5M3K - chains A and B of the 6 polymer chains in the assembly; structure by X-ray diffraction, 2.83 A resolution.

Chain A:
Molecule: PhlA
Organism: Pseudomonas fluorescens
UniProtKB: Q9TP23 (Q9TP23_PSEFL); residue numbers follow UniProt; this construct covers 1-362
Sequence (362 residues; numbered 1 to 362; the number before each row is that of its first residue):
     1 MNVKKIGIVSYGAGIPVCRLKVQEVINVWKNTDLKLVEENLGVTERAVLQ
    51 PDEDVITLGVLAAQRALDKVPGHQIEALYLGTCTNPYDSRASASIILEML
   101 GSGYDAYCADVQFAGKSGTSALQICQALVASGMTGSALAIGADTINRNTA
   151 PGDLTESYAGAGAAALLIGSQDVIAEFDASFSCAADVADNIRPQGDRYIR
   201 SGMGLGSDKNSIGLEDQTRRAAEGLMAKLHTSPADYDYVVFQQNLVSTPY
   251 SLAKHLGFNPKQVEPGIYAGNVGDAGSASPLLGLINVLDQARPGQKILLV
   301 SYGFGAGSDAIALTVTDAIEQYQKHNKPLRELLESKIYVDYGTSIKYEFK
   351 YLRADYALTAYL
Disordered / not traced: 1-3

Chain B:
Molecule: 2,4-diacetylphloroglucinol biosynthesis protein PhlB
Organism: Pseudomonas fluorescens (strain ATCC BAA-477 / NRRL B-23932 / Pf-5)
UniProtKB: Q4K419 (Q4K419_PSEF5); numbering as in UniProt (aligned over 1-146)
Sequence (146 residues; numbered 1 to 146; the number before each row is that of its first residue):
     1 MSMYPEQIHRMTTASMLREWREHGGKYRLEGSQCEECNEIFFPRRTVCGA
    51 CNSLSVKPYRCARSGKIEVMAPAENPILAAMGYGETVPRIMAMVRLDDGL
   101 VIASEIVDVCDQQQLKVGAPVRMVIRKHVRESNLAWQYAYKFVLDI
Disordered / not traced: 1-2
Metal / ion sites: Zn2+: Cys-34, Cys-37, Cys-48, Cys-51

Chain A / chain B interface:
Contacting residue pairs (5; chain A residue first):
  Lys-30(A) / Pro-76(B)
  Lys-30(A) / Val-87(B)  hydrogen bond (side chain-backbone)
  Asn-31(A) / Pro-76(B)
  Thr-32(A) / Pro-76(B)
  Gln-194(A) / Tyr-4(B)  hydrogen bond
Other interface residues (no listed pair), chain A (6 interface residues in all): Trp-29, Gly-195
Other interface residues (no listed pair), chain B (4 interface residues in all): Pro-88

Summary:
6 residues of chain A face 4 of chain B across their interface; the contacts include 2 hydrogen bonds. Among
the polar pairs are Lys-30(A)/Val-87(B) and Gln-194(A)/Tyr-4(B). Cys-34(B), Cys-37(B), Cys-48(B) and Cys-51(B)
form the Zn2+ site.
Chain A is PhlA (Pseudomonas fluorescens) and chain B is 2,4-diacetylphloroglucinol biosynthesis protein PhlB
(Pseudomonas fluorescens (strain ATCC BAA-477 / NRRL B-23932 / Pf-5)); the structure, A multi-component
acyltransferase PhlABC from Pseudomonas protegens, was determined by X-ray diffraction (same publication as
5MG5).
